8TRT - chains G and E of the 3 polymer chains in the assembly; structure by X-ray diffraction, 3.00 A resolution.

[Chain G]
Name: S1CE variant of Fab C1 light chain
Source organism: Homo sapiens
Notes: engineered mutation(s): SPHAGLSSP replaced by QGTTS; Q165S, K167Y; antibody fragment or engineered binder
Sequence (215 residues; each row starts with the number of its first residue; note: 18 numbers in that range are skipped by the numbering (no residue carries them; nothing is unmodelled there)):
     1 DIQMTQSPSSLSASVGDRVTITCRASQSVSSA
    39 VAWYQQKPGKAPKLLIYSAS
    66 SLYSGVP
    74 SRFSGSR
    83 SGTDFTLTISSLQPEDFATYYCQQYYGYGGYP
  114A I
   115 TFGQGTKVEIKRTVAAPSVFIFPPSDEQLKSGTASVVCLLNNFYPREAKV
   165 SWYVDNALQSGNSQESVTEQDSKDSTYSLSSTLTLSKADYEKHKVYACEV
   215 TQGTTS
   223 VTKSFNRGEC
Disordered / not traced: 232
Disulfides: Cys23-Cys104, Cys152-Cys212

[Chain E]
Name: Ephrin type-A receptor 2
Source organism: Homo sapiens
Notes: EC 2.7.10.1
UniProt: P29317 (EPHA2_HUMAN), isoform P29317-2; residues 199-326 here = UniProt positions 199-326
Sequence (132 residues; each row starts with the number of its first residue):
   199 KKCPELLQGLAHFPETIAGSDAPSLATVAGTCVDHAVVPPGGEEPRMHCA
   249 VDGEWLVPIGQCLCQAGYEKVEDACQACSPGFFKFEASESPCLECPEHTL
   299 PSPEGATSCECEEGFFRAPQDPASMPCTLVPR
Disordered / not traced: 199, 219-223, 329-330
Disulfides: Cys201-Cys247, Cys230-Cys260, Cys262-Cys273, Cys276-Cys290, Cys293-Cys307, Cys309-Cys325
Sequence notes: expression tag (327-330)

[Chain G / chain E interface]
Contacting residue pairs (23):
  Ser30(G) - Leu298(E)
  Ala32(G) - Pro299(E)
  Tyr55(G) - Ser277(E)
  Tyr55(G) - Pro278(E)
  Ser56(G) - Pro299(E)
  Tyr108(G) - Leu298(E)  hydrophobic
  Tyr108(G) - Glu310(E)  hydrogen bond
  Gly109(G) - Pro294(E)
  Gly109(G) - Glu295(E)
  Gly109(G) - His296(E)  hydrogen bond (backbone-backbone)
  Gly109(G) - Thr297(E)
  Tyr110(G) - Gly279(E)
  Tyr110(G) - Glu292(E)
  Tyr110(G) - Cys293(E)
  Tyr110(G) - Pro294(E)
  Tyr110(G) - Glu295(E)
  Tyr110(G) - Thr297(E)
  Tyr110(G) - Pro299(E)  hydrophobic
  Gly112(G) - Glu295(E)
  Gly112(G) - His296(E)
  Tyr113(G) - His296(E)
  Tyr113(G) - Glu310(E)  hydrogen bond
  Tyr113(G) - Phe313(E)
Interface residues without a listed pair, chain G (12 interface residues in all): Ser31, Ser66, Gly111

[In short]
Chain G and chain E form an interface of 12 and 13 residues respectively; the contacts include 3 hydrogen
bonds. Polar pairs include Tyr108(G)-Glu310(E), Tyr113(G)-Glu310(E) and Gly109(G)-His296(E).
Chain G is S1CE variant of Fab C1 light chain and chain E is Ephrin type-A receptor 2, both from Homo sapiens;
the structure, Structure of the EphA2 CRD bound to FabS1CE_C1, monoclinic form, was determined by X-ray
diffraction, deposited together with 8T58, 8T6I, 8T7F, 8T7G, 8T7I, 8T8I and 3 further entries.
